PDB entry 6R17 | X-ray diffraction, 2.42 A resolution | chains C and D of the 4 polymer chains in the assembly

== Chain C (and D) ==
Molecule: Testis-expressed protein 12
Source organism: Homo sapiens
Notes: chain D of this document is another copy of the same molecule, construct and numbering; everything in this record applies to it too
Reference sequence: Q9BXU0 (TEX12_HUMAN); numbering as in UniProt (aligned over 49-113)
Chain sequence (69 residues; each row starts with the number of its first residue):
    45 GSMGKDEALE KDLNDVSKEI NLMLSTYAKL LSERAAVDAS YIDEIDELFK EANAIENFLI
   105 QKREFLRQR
Unresolved in the structure: 45-48, 112-113 (chain D: 45-49, 106-113)
Construct notes: expression tag (45-48)

== Interface between chain C and chain D ==
Pairs across the interface (17):
  Asp50(C) - Ser76(D)  hydrogen bond
  Leu53(C) - Ala72(D)
  Leu53(C) - Ser76(D)
  Leu57(C) - Leu68(D)
  Leu57(C) - Ser69(D)
  Leu57(C) - Ala72(D)  hydrophobic
  Val60(C) - Leu68(D)  hydrophobic
  Ser61(C) - Asn65(D)
  Ile64(C) - Ser61(D)
  Ile64(C) - Asn65(D)
  Asn65(C) - Ser61(D)  hydrogen bond
  Asn65(C) - Asn65(D)  hydrogen bond
  Leu68(C) - Leu57(D)  hydrophobic
  Leu68(C) - Ser61(D)
  Tyr71(C) - Leu57(D)  hydrophobic
  Ala72(C) - Leu57(D)  hydrophobic
  Leu75(C) - Leu53(D)  hydrophobic
Other interface residues (no listed pair), chain D (10 interface residues in all): Val60, Ile64

== Overview ==
11 residues of chain C and 10 residues of chain D are in contact; the contacts include 3 hydrogen bonds. Polar
pairs include Asp50(C)-Ser76(D), Asn65(C)-Ser61(D) and Asn65(C)-Asn65(D).
Chain C and chain D are both Testis-expressed protein 12 (Homo sapiens); the structure, Crystal structure of
the SYCE2-TEX12 delta-Ctip 2:2 complex, was determined by X-ray diffraction, deposited together with 6YQF.
